PDB entry 7TK1 | electron microscopy, 7.10 A resolution (low resolution: residue-level contacts below are approximate; hydrogen-bond / salt-bridge calls are withheld) | chains B and F of the 27 polymer chains in the assembly

Chain B:
Molecule: ATP synthase subunit alpha
Source organism: Saccharomyces cerevisiae
UniProt: P07251 (ATPA_YEAST); residues 1-510 here correspond to UniProt positions 36-545 (UniProt number = residue number + 35)
Amino-acid sequence (510 residues; each row starts with the number of its first residue):
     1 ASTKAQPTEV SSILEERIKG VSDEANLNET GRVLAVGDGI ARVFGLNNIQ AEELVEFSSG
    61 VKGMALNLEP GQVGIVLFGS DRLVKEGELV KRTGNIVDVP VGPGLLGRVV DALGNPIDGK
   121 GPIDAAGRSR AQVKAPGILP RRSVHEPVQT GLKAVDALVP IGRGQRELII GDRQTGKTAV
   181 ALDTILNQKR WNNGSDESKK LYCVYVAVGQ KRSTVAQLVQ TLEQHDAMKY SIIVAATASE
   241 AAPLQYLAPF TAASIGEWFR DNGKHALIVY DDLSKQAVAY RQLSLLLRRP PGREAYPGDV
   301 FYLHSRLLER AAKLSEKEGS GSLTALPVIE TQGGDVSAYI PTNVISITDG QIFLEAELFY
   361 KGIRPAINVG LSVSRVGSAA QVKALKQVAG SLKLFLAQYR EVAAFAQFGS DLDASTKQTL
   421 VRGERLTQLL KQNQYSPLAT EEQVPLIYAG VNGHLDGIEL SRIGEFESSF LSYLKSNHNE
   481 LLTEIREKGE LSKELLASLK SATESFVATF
Disordered / not traced: 1-2, 408-409, 510
UniProt features mapped onto this chain:
  - binding site (ATP): Gly171 to Thr178
  - site: Ser372 (Required for activity)
  - modified residue (Phosphoserine): Ser22, Ser143

Chain F:
Molecule: ATP synthase subunit beta
Source organism: Saccharomyces cerevisiae
Notes: EC 7.1.2.2
UniProt: P00830 (ATPB_YEAST); residues 1-478 here correspond to UniProt positions 34-511 (UniProt number = residue number + 33)
Amino-acid sequence (478 residues; numbered 1 to 478; the number before each row is that of its first residue):
     1 ASAAQSTPIT GKVTAVIGAI VDVHFEQSEL PAILNALEIK TPQGKLVLEV AQHLGENTVR
    61 TIAMDGTEGL VRGEKVLDTG GPISVPVGRE TLGRIINVIG EPIDERGPIK SKLRKPIHAD
   121 PPSFAEQSTS AEILETGIKV VDLLAPYARG GKIGLFGGAG VGKTVFIQEL INNIAKAHGG
   181 FSVFTGVGER TREGNDLYRE MKETGVINLE GESKVALVFG QMNEPPGARA RVALTGLTIA
   241 EYFRDEEGQD VLLFIDNIFR FTQAGSEVSA LLGRIPSAVG YQPTLATDMG LLQERITTTK
   301 KGSVTSVQAV YVPADDLTDP APATTFAHLD ATTVLSRGIS ELGIYPAVDP LDSKSRLLDA
   361 AVVGQEHYDV ASKVQETLQT YKSLQDIIAI LGMDELSEQD KLTVERARKI QRFLSQPFAV
   421 AEVFTGIPGK LVRLKDTVAS FKAVLEGKYD NIPEHAFYMV GGIEDVVAKA EKLAAEAN
Disordered / not traced: 1-6, 476-478
UniProt features mapped onto this chain:
  - binding site (ATP): Gly157 to Thr164
  - modified residue: Thr79 (Phosphothreonine), Thr204 (Phosphothreonine), Ser340 (Phosphoserine)

Interface between chain B and chain F:
Pairs across the interface (16; chain B residue first):
  Asn47(B) - Arg72(F)
  Ile49(B) - Leu70(F)
  Ile49(B) - Val71(F)
  Ile49(B) - Arg72(F)
  Gln50(B) - Leu70(F)
  Ala51(B) - Gly69(F)
  Ala51(B) - Leu70(F)
  Leu68(B) - Ala15(F)
  Leu68(B) - Val16(F)
  Leu68(B) - Ile17(F)
  Glu69(B) - Thr14(F)
  Pro70(B) - Thr14(F)
  Ser337(B) - Ala314(F)
  Ser346(B) - Ala159(F)
  Ser346(B) - Gly160(F)
  Arg375(B) - Phe424(F)
Also at the interface, not in a pair above, chain B (17 interface residues in all): Leu66, Asn67, Pro291, Ser305, Arg306, Thr342, Ile345
Also at the interface, not in a pair above, chain F (16 interface residues in all): Glu68, Met222, Asn223, Val279

Summary:
Chain B and chain F form an interface of 17 and 16 residues respectively. UniProt lists 8 ATP-binding residues
on chain B; 8 ATP-binding residues on chain F.
Chain B is ATP synthase subunit alpha and chain F is ATP synthase subunit beta, both from Saccharomyces
cerevisiae; the structure, Yeast ATP synthase State 1catalytic(d) without exogenous ATP backbone model, was
determined by electron microscopy, deposited together with 7TJS, 7TJT, 7TJU, 7TJV, 7TJW, 7TJX and 30 further
entries.
